3OC3 - chains A and C; structure by X-ray diffraction, 3.10 A resolution.

# Chain A
Molecule: Helicase MOT1
Source organism: Encephalitozoon cuniculi
Notes: fragment: HEAT domain
UniProtKB: Q8SVZ5 (Q8SVZ5_ENCCU); residue numbers follow UniProt; this construct covers 1-778
Amino-acid sequence (800 residues; each row starts with the number of its first residue; numbers below 1 keep their minus sign (Met-21 is residue -21)):
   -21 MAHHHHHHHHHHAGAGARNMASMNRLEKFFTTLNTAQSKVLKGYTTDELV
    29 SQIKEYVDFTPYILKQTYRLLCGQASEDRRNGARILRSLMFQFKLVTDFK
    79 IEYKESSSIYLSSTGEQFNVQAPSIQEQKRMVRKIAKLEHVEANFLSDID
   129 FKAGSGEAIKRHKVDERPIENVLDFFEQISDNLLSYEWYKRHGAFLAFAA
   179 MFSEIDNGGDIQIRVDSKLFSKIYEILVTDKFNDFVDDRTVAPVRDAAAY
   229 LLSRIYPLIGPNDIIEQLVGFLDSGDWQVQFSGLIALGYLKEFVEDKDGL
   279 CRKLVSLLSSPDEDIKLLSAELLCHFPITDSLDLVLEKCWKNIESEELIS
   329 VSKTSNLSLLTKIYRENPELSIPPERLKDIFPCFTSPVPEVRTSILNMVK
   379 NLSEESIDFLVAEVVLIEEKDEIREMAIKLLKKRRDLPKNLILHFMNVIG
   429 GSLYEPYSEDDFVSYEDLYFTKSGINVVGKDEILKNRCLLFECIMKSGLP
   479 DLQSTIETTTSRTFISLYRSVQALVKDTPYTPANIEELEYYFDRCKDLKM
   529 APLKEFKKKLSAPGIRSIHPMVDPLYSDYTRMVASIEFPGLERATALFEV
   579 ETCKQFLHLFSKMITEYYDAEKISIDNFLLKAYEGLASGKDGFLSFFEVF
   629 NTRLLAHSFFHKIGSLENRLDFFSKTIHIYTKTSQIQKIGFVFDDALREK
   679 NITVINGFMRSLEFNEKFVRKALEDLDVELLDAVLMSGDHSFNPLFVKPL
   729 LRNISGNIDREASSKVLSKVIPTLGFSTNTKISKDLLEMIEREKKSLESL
Disordered / not traced: -21 to 10, 134-145, 185-188
Sequence notes: expression tag (-21 to 0)

# Chain C
Molecule: Transcription initiation factor tfiid (tfiid-1)
Source organism: Encephalitozoon cuniculi
UniProtKB: Q8ST28 (Q8ST28_ENCCU); residue numbers follow UniProt; this construct covers 1-198
Amino-acid sequence (218 residues; row label = number of the first residue in the row; numbers below 1 keep their minus sign (Met-19 is residue -19)):
   -19 MGSSHHHHHHSSGLVPRGSHMDAPDISYEHQETSVPNRSGIIPTLQNVVA
    31 TVNLSCKLDLKNIALRARNAEYNPKRFAAVIMRIREPKTTALIFASGKMV
    81 ITGAKSEKSSRMAAQRYAKIIHKLGFNATFDDFKIQNIVSSCDIKFSIRL
   131 EGLAYAHSNYCSYEPELFPGLIYRMVKPKIVLLIFVSGKIVLTGAKVRDD
   181 IYQAFNNIYPVLIQHRKA
Disordered / not traced: -19 to 18, 197-198
Sequence notes: expression tag (-19 to 0)

# Interface between chain A and chain C
Contacting residue pairs (62):
  Ser54(A) - Arg48(C)  hydrogen bond
  Leu89(A) - Leu45(C)
  Ser90(A) - Leu45(C)  hydrogen bond (backbone-backbone)
  Ser91(A) - Leu45(C)
  Phe96(A) - Lys41(C)
  Phe96(A) - Leu45(C)  hydrophobic
  Phe96(A) - Tyr52(C)
  Val98(A) - Lys55(C)
  Gln99(A) - Lys55(C)
  Ala100(A) - Pro54(C)
  Pro101(A) - Pro54(C)
  Pro101(A) - Lys55(C)
  Gln106(A) - Ala58(C)  hydrogen bond (side chain-backbone)
  Met109(A) - Arg56(C)
  Val110(A) - Phe57(C)  hydrophobic
  Ile113(A) - Phe57(C)  hydrophobic
  Ala114(A) - Asn27(C)
  Ala114(A) - Val29(C)
  Leu116(A) - Val29(C)  hydrophobic
  Leu116(A) - Asn117(C)
  His118(A) - Arg154(C)  hydrogen bond (backbone-side chain)
  His118(A) - Val161(C)
  Val119(A) - Thr173(C)
  Val119(A) - Gly174(C)
  Glu120(A) - Lys159(C)  salt bridge
  Phe123(A) - Thr31(C)
  Phe123(A) - Lys78(C)
  Phe123(A) - Gln116(C)
  Leu124(A) - Phe74(C)  hydrophobic
  Ile127(A) - Lys37(C)
  Asp128(A) - Phe74(C)
  Asp128(A) - Ser76(C)  hydrogen bond
  Asp128(A) - Lys78(C)  salt bridge
  Ser133(A) - Asp39(C)
  Trp166(A) - Arg48(C)
  Lys209(A) - Arg46(C)
  Phe210(A) - Leu45(C)
  Phe210(A) - Arg48(C)
  Asn211(A) - Arg46(C)  hydrogen bond (backbone-backbone)
  Asn211(A) - Ala47(C)
  Asn211(A) - Arg48(C)  hydrogen bond (backbone-backbone)
  Asp212(A) - Arg48(C)  salt bridge
  Asp212(A) - Asn49(C)
  Phe213(A) - Arg46(C)
  Phe213(A) - Ala47(C)  hydrophobic
  Phe213(A) - Asn49(C)  hydrogen bond (backbone-side chain)
  Phe213(A) - Ile64(C)
  Phe213(A) - Arg96(C)
  Phe213(A) - Ile100(C)  hydrophobic
  Phe213(A) - Leu104(C)  hydrophobic
  Val214(A) - Asn49(C)
  Val214(A) - Ile64(C)
  Val214(A) - Arg65(C)  hydrogen bond (backbone-backbone)
  Asp215(A) - Arg65(C)  salt bridge
  Asp215(A) - Arg96(C)
  Asp216(A) - Arg96(C)  salt bridge
  Asp216(A) - Lys99(C)  salt bridge
  Thr218(A) - Lys103(C)
  Trp255(A) - Lys103(C)  hydrogen bond (side chain-backbone)
  Gln256(A) - Arg46(C)  hydrogen bond
  Asp290(A) - Lys103(C)  salt bridge
  Asp292(A) - Lys103(C)  salt bridge
Other interface residues (no listed pair), chain A (42 interface residues in all): Gly93, Asn97, Lys115, Glu117, Phe129
Other interface residues (no listed pair), chain C (43 interface residues in all): Asn42, Ala44, Ile61, Arg63, Leu72, Ala75, Val80, Thr82, Leu163
Interface features reported in the paper:
  - residue pairs: Phe123(A)-Gln116(C) (pi stacking), Phe129(A)-Phe74(C)
  - interface residues, chain A: Pro101(A), His118(A), Lys209(A), Phe210(A), Asp212(A), Phe213(A), Asp215(A), Asp216(A), Trp255(A), Gln256(A), Asp290(A), Asp292(A)
  - interface residues, chain C: Arg46(C), Arg48(C), Arg65(C), Arg96(C), Lys99(C), Lys103(C)
  - hot spots on chain C (mutagenesis) - K103E: abolished binding to Helicase MOT1 (chain A)

# Summary
The interface between chain A and chain C involves 42 residues on one side and 43 on the other, with 11
hydrogen bonds and 8 salt bridges. Polar pairs include Glu120(A)-Lys159(C), Asp128(A)-Lys78(C) and
Asp212(A)-Arg48(C). The paper describes pi stacking between Phe123(A) and Gln116(C); a contact between
Phe129(A) and Phe74(C). The paper reports that K103E of chain C abolishes binding to Helicase MOT1 (chain A);
interface residues Pro101(A), His118(A) and Arg46(C) among others.
Here chain A is Helicase MOT1 and chain C is Transcription initiation factor tfiid (tfiid-1), both from
Encephalitozoon cuniculi. Entry 3OC3 (Crystal structure of the Mot1 N-terminal domain in complex with TBP) was
determined by X-ray diffraction together with 3OCI from the same study.
